Entry 9BWT (electron microscopy, 2.50 A resolution); this record covers chains A and B.

# Chain A (and B)
Molecule: Solute carrier family 12 member 3
Source organism: Homo sapiens
Notes: chain B of this document is another copy of the same molecule, construct and numbering; everything in this record applies to it too
Reference sequence: J3QSS1 (J3QSS1_HUMAN); residues 1-1020 here = UniProt positions 1-1020
Chain sequence (1020 residues; numbered 1 to 1020; the number before each row is that of its first residue):
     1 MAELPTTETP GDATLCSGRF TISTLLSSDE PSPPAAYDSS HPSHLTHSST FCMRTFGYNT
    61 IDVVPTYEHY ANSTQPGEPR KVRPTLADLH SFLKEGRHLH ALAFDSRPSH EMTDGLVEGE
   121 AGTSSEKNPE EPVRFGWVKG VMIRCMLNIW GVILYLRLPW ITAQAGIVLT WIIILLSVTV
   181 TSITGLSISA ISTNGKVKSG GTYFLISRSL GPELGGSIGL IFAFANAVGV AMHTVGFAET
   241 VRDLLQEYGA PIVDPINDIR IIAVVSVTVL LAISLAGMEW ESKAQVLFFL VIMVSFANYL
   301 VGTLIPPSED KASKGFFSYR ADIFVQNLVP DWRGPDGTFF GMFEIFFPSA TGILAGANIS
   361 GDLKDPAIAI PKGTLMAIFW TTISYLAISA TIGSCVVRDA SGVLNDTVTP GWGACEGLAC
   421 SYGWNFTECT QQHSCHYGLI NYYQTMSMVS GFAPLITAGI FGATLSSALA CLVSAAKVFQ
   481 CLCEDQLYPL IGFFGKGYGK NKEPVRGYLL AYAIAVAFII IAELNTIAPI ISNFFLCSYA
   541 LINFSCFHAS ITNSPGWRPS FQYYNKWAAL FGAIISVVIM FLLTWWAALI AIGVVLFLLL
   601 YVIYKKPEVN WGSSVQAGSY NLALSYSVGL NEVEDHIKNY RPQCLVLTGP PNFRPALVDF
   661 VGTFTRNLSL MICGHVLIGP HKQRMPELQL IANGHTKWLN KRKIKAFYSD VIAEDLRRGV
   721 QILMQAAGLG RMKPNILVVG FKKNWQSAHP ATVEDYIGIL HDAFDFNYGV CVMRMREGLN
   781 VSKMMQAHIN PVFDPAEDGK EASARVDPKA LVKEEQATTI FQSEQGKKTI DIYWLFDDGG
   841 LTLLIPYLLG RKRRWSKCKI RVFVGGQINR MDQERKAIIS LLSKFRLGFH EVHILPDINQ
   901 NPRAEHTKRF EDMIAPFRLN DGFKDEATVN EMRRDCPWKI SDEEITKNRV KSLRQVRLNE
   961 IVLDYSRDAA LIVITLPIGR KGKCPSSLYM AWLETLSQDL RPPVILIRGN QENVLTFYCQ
Disordered / not traced: 1-51, 94-131, 783-814, 1020 (chain B: 1-614, 782-814)
Sequence notes: engineered mutation E344 (Ser in J3QSS1)
Modified residues: T55 (phosphothreonine; TPO); T60 (phosphothreonine; TPO); S73 (phosphoserine; SEP)
Cystine bridges: C415-C420, C429-C435
Ligand contacts:
  - ATP (adenosine-5'-triphosphate): L647, T648, G649, R654, L657, G674, H675, V676, L716, V739, G740, F741, K742, K743, N744, Y756, G778, L779, N780
  - hydrochlorothiazide (HCZ; 6-chloro-3,4-dihydro-2H-1,2,4-benzothiadiazine-7-sulfonamide 1,1-dioxide): N148, F222, N226, H233, P348, T351, G352, L354, A355, N358, A470, C471, S474, F535, Y539
From the paper describing this entry:
  - post-translational modification sites: T55, T60, S73
  - binding site for hydrochlorothiazide: N148, N226, H233, T351, N358, F535
  - mutagenesis - N226A: decreased binding to hydrochlorothiazide
  - specificity-determining residues: T351, C471 (proposed by the authors, not directly observed)
  - binding site for ATP: L647, R654, H675, V676, G740, K742, N780
  - mutagenesis - T55A, T60A, S73A, K196A, K198A, R208A, N226A, R558A, N610A, W611A, H636A, R654A, R851A, R886A, Y1018A, Q1020A: decreased catalytic activity
  - mutagenesis - H675A, K742A, N780A: unchanged catalytic activity

# Chain A / chain B interface
Pairs across the interface - 186 pairs, chain A then chain B:
  C52(A) with N899(B)
  M53(A) with Q867(B), hydrogen bond (backbone-side chain)
  R54(A) with N899(B)
  T55(A) with Q867(B); R870(B)
  F56(A) with L835(B); F836(B), hydrophobic; I898(B), hydrophobic; N899(B)
  Y58(A) with N899(B)
  N59(A) with V950(B); R954(B)
  T60(A) with K951(B); R954(B)
  D62(A) with F836(B); R1008(B), salt bridge
  V63(A) with F836(B); D837(B), hydrogen bond (backbone-backbone)
  V64(A) with L835(B)
  P65(A) with W834(B), hydrophobic; L835(B); D837(B)
  T66(A) with D837(B)
  Y67(A) with K884(B); F1017(B), hydrophobic
  H69(A) with D837(B), salt bridge; N1013(B)
  Y70(A) with W834(B); D837(B), hydrogen bond; G839(B), hydrogen bond (side chain-backbone); G840(B); F885(B), hydrophobic; N1013(B); L1015(B); F1017(B), hydrophobic; Y1018(B)
  A71(A) with F1017(B); Y1018(B)
  N72(A) with Y1018(B), hydrogen bond
  S73(A) with Y1018(B)
  R83(A) with D837(B), salt bridge; G839(B); Q1011(B), hydrogen bond (side chain-backbone); N1013(B), hydrogen bond
  P84(A) with Q1011(B), hydrogen bond (backbone-side chain)
  L86(A) with F764(B); N767(B); I978(B), hydrophobic; N1010(B); Q1011(B)
  D88(A) with R980(B), hydrogen bond (backbone-side chain)
  L89(A) with I978(B), hydrophobic; R980(B); R1008(B); Q1011(B)
  H90(A) with H761(B), hydrogen bond; F764(B); D765(B), salt bridge; G979(B); R980(B); K981(B)
  S91(A) with R980(B), hydrogen bond (backbone-side chain); K981(B)
  F92(A) with K981(B)
  N194(A) with R886(B), hydrogen bond; C1019(B)
  G195(A) with R886(B); F1017(B); Y1018(B)
  K196(A) with F1017(B), hydrogen bond (backbone-backbone); Y1018(B); C1019(B), hydrogen bond (backbone-side chain)
  F204(A) with C1019(B)
  R208(A) with K638(B), hydrogen bond (backbone-side chain); C1019(B); Q1020(B), hydrogen bond (side chain-backbone)
  N553(A) with L668(B); R851(B), hydrogen bond (backbone-side chain)
  S554(A) with K638(B), hydrogen bond (side chain-backbone); N639(B); R851(B)
  P555(A) with Y640(B); R641(B); L848(B), hydrophobic
  G556(A) with K638(B), hydrogen bond (backbone-backbone); R886(B)
  W557(A) with R851(B)
  R558(A) with Y847(B); F885(B), hydrogen bond (side chain-backbone); R886(B), hydrogen bond (backbone-side chain); L1015(B); T1016(B)
  N610(A) with E634(B); D635(B), hydrogen bond (side chain-backbone); H636(B)
  W611(A) with H636(B), hydrogen bond (backbone-side chain); K638(B); Q1020(B)
  G612(A) with H636(B); K638(B), hydrogen bond (backbone-side chain); N639(B)
  S613(A) with N639(B)
  Q616(A) with V633(B); E634(B); N639(B)
  A617(A) with N639(B); R641(B)
  S619(A) with V633(B)
  Y620(A) with L630(B), hydrophobic; R641(B); Q643(B), hydrogen bond; S669(B); L670(B), hydrogen bond (side chain-backbone)
  N621(A) with R641(B), hydrogen bond
  L622(A) with Y626(B), hydrophobic
  A623(A) with Y626(B); M732(B), hydrophobic
  L624(A) with M732(B)
  Y626(A) with L622(B), hydrophobic; A623(B); Y626(B), hydrophobic
  S627(A) with S627(B); F707(B)
  V628(A) with K705(B); F707(B), hydrophobic
  L630(A) with S619(B); Y620(B), hydrophobic; A623(B), hydrophobic
  N631(A) with T696(B); N700(B); A706(B); F707(B)
  E632(A) with N700(B), hydrogen bond (backbone-side chain); K705(B), salt bridge
  V633(A) with Q616(B)
  E634(A) with Q616(B)
  D635(A) with N693(B)
  H636(A) with Q616(B)
  N639(A) with Q616(B), hydrogen bond (side chain-backbone); A617(B); Y620(B)
  R641(A) with A617(B), hydrogen bond (side chain-backbone); Y620(B); N621(B), hydrogen bond
  Q643(A) with Y620(B), hydrogen bond
  L668(A) with L624(B)
  S669(A) with Y620(B); L624(B)
  L670(A) with Y620(B), hydrogen bond (backbone-side chain); L624(B), hydrophobic; L729(B), hydrophobic
  I672(A) with L729(B), hydrophobic
  Q683(A) with D765(B)
  R684(A) with D765(B), hydrogen bond (backbone-backbone); F766(B)
  N700(A) with E632(B)
  K705(A) with V628(B)
  A706(A) with N631(B), hydrogen bond (backbone-side chain)
  F707(A) with S627(B); V628(B), hydrophobic; N631(B); L729(B), hydrophobic; G730(B)
  V711(A) with Q725(B)
  I712(A) with Q725(B), hydrogen bond (backbone-side chain)
  I722(A) with I722(B), hydrophobic; Q725(B); A726(B)
  Q725(A) with V711(B); I712(B), hydrogen bond (side chain-backbone)
  A726(A) with I722(B); A726(B), hydrophobic; A727(B)
  A727(A) with A726(B)
  G728(A) with G728(B), hydrogen bond (backbone-backbone)
  L729(A) with L670(B), hydrophobic; I672(B), hydrophobic; G728(B)
  G730(A) with F707(B)
  M732(A) with Y620(B); L624(B), hydrophobic; S627(B); L729(B), hydrophobic
  D765(A) with K682(B); R684(B)
  F766(A) with Q683(B)
Other interface residues (no listed pair), chain A (95 interface residues in all): T85, T193, V197, T552, K638, N667, K682, D710, L723, N767
Other interface residues (no listed pair), chain B (96 interface residues in all): N667, L723, D838, L844, V864, G865, G866, I878, L881, L887, Q900, E1012

# Overview
Chain A and chain B form an interface of 95 and 96 residues respectively, with 38 hydrogen bonds and 5 salt
bridges. Polar contacts include D62(A)-R1008(B), H69(A)-D837(B) and R83(A)-D837(B). From the paper: a binding
site for ATP at L647(A), R654(A) and H675(A) among others; T55A, T60A and S73A of chain A, among others,
reduce catalytic activity; 19 substitutions were tested in all.
Chain A and chain B are both Solute carrier family 12 member 3 (Homo sapiens); the structure, human sodium
chloride cotransporter NCC S344E in the phosphorylation state and in complex with hydrochlorothiazide, was
determined by electron microscopy, deposited together with 8VPN and 8VPP.
